PDB entry 6D04 | electron microscopy, 3.74 A resolution | chains A and C of the 6 polymer chains in the assembly

# Chain A
Molecule: Transferrin receptor protein 1
From: Homo sapiens
UniProt: P02786 (TFR1_HUMAN); numbering as in UniProt (aligned over 121-760)
Sequence (659 residues; row label = number of the first residue in the row):
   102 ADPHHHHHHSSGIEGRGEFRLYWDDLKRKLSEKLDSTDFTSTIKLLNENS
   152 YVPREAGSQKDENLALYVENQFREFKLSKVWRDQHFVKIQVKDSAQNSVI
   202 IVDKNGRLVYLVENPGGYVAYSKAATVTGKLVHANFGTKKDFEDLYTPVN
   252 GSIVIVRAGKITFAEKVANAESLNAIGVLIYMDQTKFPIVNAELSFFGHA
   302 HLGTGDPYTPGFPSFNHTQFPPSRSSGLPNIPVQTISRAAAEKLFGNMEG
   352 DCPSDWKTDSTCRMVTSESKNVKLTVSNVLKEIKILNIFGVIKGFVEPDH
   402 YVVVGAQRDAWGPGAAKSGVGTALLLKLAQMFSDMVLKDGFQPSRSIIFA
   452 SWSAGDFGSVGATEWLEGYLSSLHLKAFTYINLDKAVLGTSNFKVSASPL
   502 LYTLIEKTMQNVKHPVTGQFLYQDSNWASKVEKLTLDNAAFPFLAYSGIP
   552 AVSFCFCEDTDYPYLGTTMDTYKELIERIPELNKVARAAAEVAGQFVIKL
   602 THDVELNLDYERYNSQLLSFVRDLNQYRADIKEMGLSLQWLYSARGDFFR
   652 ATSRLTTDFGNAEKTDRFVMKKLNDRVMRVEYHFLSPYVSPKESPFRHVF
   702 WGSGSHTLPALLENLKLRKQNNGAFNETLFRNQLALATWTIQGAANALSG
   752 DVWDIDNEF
Unresolved in the structure: 102-119
Construct notes: expression tag (102-120); variant Ser142 (Gly in P02786)
Curated features (UniProtKB/Swiss-Prot):
  - motif: Arg646 to Asp648 (Cell attachment site)
  - glycosylation (N-linked (GlcNAc...) asparagine): Asn251, Asn317, Asn727
  - natural variant: Ser142 (G142S: this construct carries the variant)
  - mutagenesis: Leu619 (L619A: 20-fold reduced affinity for transferrin receptor. No binding to HFE), Val622 (V622A: No significant effect on binding to transferrin nor HFE), Arg623 (R623A: No significant effect on binding to transferrin nor HFE), Arg629 (R629A: >5-fold reduced affinity for transferrin. >10-fold reduced affinity for HFE), Gln640 (Q640A: No effect on binding to transferrin. >10-fold reduced affinity for HFE), Trp641 (W641A: No significant effect on binding to transferrin nor HFE), Tyr643 (Y643A: 20-fold reduced affinity for transferrin. No binding to HFE), Ser644 (S644A: No significant effect on binding to transferrin nor HFE), Arg646 (R646A/H: No binding to transferrin; R646K: 5% binding to transferrin), Gly647 (G647A: Large effect on affinity for transferrin. 4-fold reduced affinity for HFE), Asp648 (D648A: 16% binding to transferrin; D648E: 57% binding to transferrin), Phe650 (F650Q: >5-fold reduced affinity for transferrin. >10-fold reduced affinity for HFE)
Disulfide bonds: Cys353-Cys363, Cys556-Cys558
Covalently attached groups: N-acetylglucosamine (NAG) linked to Asn251, Asn317, Asn727
Bound ions: Ca2+: Thr310, Phe313, Glu465, Glu468
From the paper describing this entry:
  - mutagenesis - G217DEL: abolished binding to PvRBP2b
  - mutagenesis - G217DEL: abolished binding to Reticulocyte binding protein 2, putative
  - mutagenesis - G217DEL: unchanged binding to Serotransferrin (chain C)

# Chain C
Molecule: Serotransferrin
From: Homo sapiens
UniProt: P02787 (TRFE_HUMAN); residues -18 to 679 here correspond to UniProt positions 1-698 (UniProt number = residue number + 19)
Sequence (698 residues; numbered -18 to 679; the number before each row is that of its first residue; numbers below 1 keep their minus sign (Met-18 is residue -18)):
   -18 MRLAVGALLVCAVLGLCLAVPDKTVRWCAVSEHEATKCQSFRDHMKSVIP
    32 SDGPSVACVKKASYLDCIRAIAANEADAVTLDAGLVYDAYLAPNNLKPVV
    82 AEFYGSKEDPQTFYYAVAVVKKDSGFQMNQLRGKKSCHTGLGRSAGWNIP
   132 IGLLYCDLPEPRKPLEKAVANFFSGSCAPCADGTDFPQLCQLCPGCGCST
   182 LNQYFGYSGAFKCLKDGAGDVAFVKHSTIFENLANKADRDQYELLCLDNT
   232 RKPVDEYKDCHLAQVPSHTVVARSMGGKEDLIWELLNQAQEHFGKDKSKE
   282 FQLFSSPHGKDLLFKDSAHGFLKVPPRMDAKMYLGYEYVTAIRNLREGTC
   332 PEAPTDECKPVKWCALSHHERLKCDEWSVNSVGKIECVSAETTEDCIAKI
   382 MNGEADAMSLDGGFVYIAGKCGLVPVLAENYNKSDNCEDTPEAGYFAVAV
   432 VKKSASDLTWDNLKGKKSCHTAVGRTAGWNIPMGLLYNKINHCRFDEFFS
   482 EGCAPGSKKDSSLCKLCMGSGLNLCEPNNKEGYYGYTGAFRCLVEKGDVA
   532 FVKHQTVPQNTGGKNPDPWAKNLNEKDYELLCLDGTRKPVEEYANCHLAR
   582 APNHAVVTRKDKEACVHKILRQQQHLFGSNVTDCSGNFCLFRSETKDLLF
   632 RDDTVCLAKLHDRNTYEKYLGEEYVKAVGNLRKCSTSSLLEACTFRRP
Unresolved in the structure: -18 to 0
Construct notes: variant Val429 (Ile448 in P02787)
Curated features (UniProtKB/Swiss-Prot):
  - binding site (Fe(3+)): Asp63, Tyr95, Tyr188, His249, Asp392, Tyr426, Tyr517, His585
  - binding site (hydrogencarbonate): Thr120, Arg124, Ala126, Gly127, Thr452, Arg456, Ala458, Gly459
  - modified residue: Arg23 (Dimethylated arginine), Ser370 (Phosphoserine), Ser666 (Phosphoserine)
  - glycosylation: Ser32 (O-linked (GalNAc...) serine), Asn413 (N-linked (GlcNAc...) (complex) asparagine), Asn472 (N-linked (GlcNAc...) asparagine), Asn611 (N-linked (GlcNAc...) (complex) asparagine)
Disulfide bonds: Cys9-Cys48, Cys19-Cys39, Cys118-Cys194, Cys137-Cys331, Cys158-Cys174, Cys161-Cys179, Cys171-Cys177, Cys227-Cys241, Cys339-Cys596, Cys345-Cys377, Cys355-Cys368, Cys402-Cys674, Cys418-Cys637, Cys450-Cys523, Cys474-Cys665, Cys484-Cys498, Cys495-Cys506, Cys563-Cys577, Cys615-Cys620
Covalently attached groups: N-acetylglucosamine (NAG) linked to Asn413, Asn611
Bound ions: Fe ion site 1: Asp63, Tyr95, Tyr188, His249 (together with carbonate ion); Fe ion site 2: Tyr426, Tyr517, His585 (together with carbonate ion)
Ligand contacts:
  - carbonate ion (CO3), molecule 1: Asp63, Tyr95, Thr120, Arg124, Ser125, Ala126, Gly127, Tyr188, His249
  - carbonate ion (CO3), molecule 2: Asp392, Tyr426, Thr452, Arg456, Thr457, Ala458, Gly459, Tyr517, His585

# Chain A / chain C interface
Residue-residue contacts (33; chain A residue first):
  Tyr123(A) - Pro145(C)
  Tyr123(A) - Asp166(C)
  Asp125(A) - Pro142(C)
  Leu619(A) - Val363(C)
  Val622(A) - Val360(C)  hydrophobic
  Asn626(A) - Val360(C)
  Asn626(A) - Asn361(C)  hydrogen bond
  Arg629(A) - Gly617(C)
  Arg629(A) - Asn618(C)
  Lys633(A) - Gly617(C)
  Gln640(A) - Leu353(C)
  Tyr643(A) - Asp356(C)
  Tyr643(A) - Glu357(C)
  Tyr643(A) - Val360(C)  hydrophobic
  Ser644(A) - Asp356(C)
  Arg646(A) - Ser359(C)  hydrogen bond
  Arg646(A) - Glu367(C)  salt bridge
  Gly647(A) - Asp356(C)
  Phe650(A) - Glu367(C)
  Phe650(A) - Cys368(C)
  Arg651(A) - Arg352(C)
  Arg651(A) - Asp356(C)  salt bridge
  Arg651(A) - Cys368(C)  hydrogen bond (side chain-backbone)
  Thr658(A) - Glu385(C)
  Asn662(A) - Tyr71(C)
  Asn662(A) - Leu72(C)
  Asn662(A) - Ala73(C)  hydrogen bond (backbone-backbone)
  Asn662(A) - Lys312(C)  hydrogen bond
  Ala663(A) - Leu72(C)
  Glu664(A) - Ala73(C)
  Val670(A) - Ala73(C)  hydrophobic
  Asp757(A) - Arg352(C)  salt bridge
  Glu759(A) - His349(C)  salt bridge
Other interface residues (no listed pair), chain A (24 interface residues in all): Arg121, Asn615, Gly661
Other interface residues (no listed pair), chain C (28 interface residues in all): Tyr68, Pro74, Phe167, Arg324, Gly364, Val369, Ser370

# Summary
24 residues of chain A face 28 of chain C across their interface, with 5 hydrogen bonds and 4 salt bridges.
Among the polar pairs are Arg646(A)-Glu367(C), Arg651(A)-Asp356(C) and Asp757(A)-Arg352(C). From the paper:
G217DEL of chain A abolishes binding to PvRBP2b; G217DEL of chain A abolishes binding to Reticulocyte binding
protein 2, putative.
Chain A is Transferrin receptor protein 1 and chain C is Serotransferrin, both from Homo sapiens; the
structure, Cryo-EM structure of a Plasmodium vivax invasion complex essential for entry into human
reticulocytes; two molecules ..., was determined by electron microscopy (same publication as 6BPA, 6BPB, 6BPC,
6BPD, 6D03 and 6D05).
